Entry 4OLO (X-ray diffraction, 2.50 A resolution); this record covers chains A and B.

[Chain A (and B)]
Protein: BMC domain protein
From: Clostridiales bacterium 1_7_47FAA
Notes: chain B of this document is another copy of the same molecule, construct and numbering; everything in this record applies to it too
UniProt: C5EE96 (C5EE96_9FIRM); numbering as in UniProt (aligned over 1-101)
Sequence (109 residues; each row starts with the number of its first residue):
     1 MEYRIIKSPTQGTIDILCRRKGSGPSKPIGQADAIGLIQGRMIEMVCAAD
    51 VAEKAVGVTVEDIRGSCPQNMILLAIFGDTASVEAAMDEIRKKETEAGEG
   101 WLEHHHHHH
Disordered / not traced: 19-32, 65-69, 97-100, 103-109 (chain B: 20-31, 65-70, 103-109)
Sequence notes: expression tag (102-109)
From the paper describing this entry:
  - conformationally variable residues (order/disorder transition, side-chain flip): Met45, Gly65 to Gln69
  - mutagenesis - C67S: abolished binding to Fe-S cluster
  - mutagenesis - C18S, C47S: unchanged binding to Fe-S cluster

[Chain A / chain B interface]
Residue-residue contacts - 29 pairs, chain A then chain B:
  Arg41(A) with Glu2(B), salt bridge
  Met42(A) with Gln39(B)
  Ile43(A) with Glu2(B); Arg4(B); Leu37(B); Ile38(B); Gln39(B), hydrogen bond (backbone-side chain); Leu73(B), hydrophobic
  Val46(A) with Ile6(B), hydrophobic; Thr13(B); Leu17(B), hydrophobic; Leu37(B), hydrophobic
  Cys47(A) with Arg4(B); Ile6(B), hydrophobic
  Ala49(A) with Ile16(B), hydrophobic
  Asp50(A) with Ile6(B); Pro9(B); Thr10(B), hydrogen bond (side chain-backbone); Thr13(B), hydrogen bond
  Glu53(A) with Thr10(B); Gly12(B)
  Lys54(A) with Lys7(B), hydrogen bond (side chain-backbone); Ser8(B), hydrogen bond (side chain-backbone); Thr10(B)
  Asp62(A) with Ile16(B)
  Arg64(A) with Ile16(B), hydrogen bond (side chain-backbone)
  Asn70(A) with Ile72(B)
  Met71(A) with Gln39(B), hydrogen bond
  Glu94(A) with Arg4(B), salt bridge
Other interface residues (no listed pair), chain A (15 interface residues in all): Glu44
Other interface residues (no listed pair), chain B (18 interface residues in all): Tyr3, Ile63

[In short]
15 residues of chain A face 18 of chain B across their interface; the contacts include 7 hydrogen bonds and 2
salt bridges. Polar contacts include Arg41(A)-Glu2(B), Glu94(A)-Arg4(B) and Ile43(A)-Gln39(B). The paper
reports that C67S of chain A abolishes binding to Fe-S cluster; conformational variability at Met45(A) and
Gly65(A); 3 substitutions were tested in all.
Chain A and chain B are both BMC domain protein (Clostridiales bacterium 1_7_47FAA); the structure,
Ligand-free structure of the GrpU microcompartment shell protein from Clostridiales bacterium 1_7_47FAA, was
determined by X-ray diffraction, deposited together with 4OLP.
